3CD6 - chains 1 and 0 of the 32 polymer chains in the assembly; structure by X-ray diffraction, 2.75 A resolution.

[Chain 1]
Name: 50S ribosomal protein L37e
Source organism: Haloarcula marismortui
Reference sequence: P32410 (RL37_HALMA); residues 0-56 here correspond to UniProt positions 1-57 (UniProt number = residue number + 1)
Amino-acid sequence (57 residues; numbered 0 to 56; the number before each row is that of its first residue; numbering starts at 0):
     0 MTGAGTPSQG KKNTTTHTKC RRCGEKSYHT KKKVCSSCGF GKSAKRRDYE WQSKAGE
Disordered / not traced: 0
Bound ions: Sr2+ site 1: Lys-10, Asn-12 (shared with U862(0) of chain 0); Cd2+: Cys-19, Cys-22, Cys-34, Cys-37; Sr2+ site 2 near Asp-47 (its only coordinating residue here)

[Chain 0]
Molecule: 23S ribosomal RNA
Source organism: Haloarcula marismortui
Notes: engineered mutation(s): G2099A, G2616A
Sequence (2923 nucleotides; each row starts with the number of its first residue):
     1 GUUGGCUACU AUGCCAGCUG GUGGAUUGCU CGGCUCAGGC GCUGAUGAAG GACGUGCCAA
    61 GCUGCGAUAA GCUGUGGGGA GCCGCACGGA GGCGAAGAAC CACAGAUUUC CGAAUGAGAA
   121 UCUCUCUAAC AAUUGCUUCG CGCAAUGAGG AACCCCGAGA ACUGAAACAU CUCAGUAUCG
   181 GGAGGAACAG AAAACGCAAC GUGAUGUCGU UAGUAACCGC GAGUGAACGC GAUACAGCCC
   241 AAACCGAAGC CCUCACGGGC AAUGUGGUGU CAGGGCUACC UCUCAUCAGC CGACCGUCUU
   301 CACGAAGUCU CUUGGAAUAG AGCGUGAUAC AGGGUGACAA CCCCGUACUG AAGACCAGUA
   361 CGCUGUGCGG UAGUGCCAGA GUAGCGGGGG UUGGAUAUCC CUCGCGAAUA ACGCAGGCAU
   421 CGACUGCGAA GGCUAAACAC AACCUGAGAC CGAUAGUGAA CAAGUAGUGU GAACGAACGC
   481 UGCAAAGUAC CCUCAGAAGG GAGGCGAAAU AGAGCAUGAA AUCAGUUGGC GAUCGAGCGA
   541 CAGGGCAUAC AAGGUCCCUU GACGAAUGAC CGAGACGCGA GUCUCCAGUA AGACUCACGG
   601 GAAGCCGAUG UUCUGUCGUA CGUUUUGAAA AACGAGCCAG GGAGUGUGUC UGUAUGGCAA
   661 GUCUAACCGG AGUAUCCGGG GAGGCACAGG GAAACCGACA UGGCCGCAGG GCUUUGCCCG
   721 AGGGCCGCCG UCUUCAAGGG CGGGGAGCCA UGUGGACACG ACCCGAAUCC GGACGAUCUA
   781 CGCAUGGACA AGAUGAAGCG UGCCGAAAGG CACGUGGAAG UCUGUUAGAG UUGGUGUCCU
   841 ACAAUACCCU CUCGUGAUCU AUGUGUAGGG GUGAAAGGCC CAUCGAGUCC GGCAACAGCU
   901 GGUUCCAAUC GAAACAUGUC GAAGCAUGAC CUCCGCCGAG GUAGUCUGUG AGGUAGAGCG
   961 ACCGAUUGGU GUGUCCGCCU CCGAGAGGAG UCGGCACACC UGUCAAACUC CAAACUUACA
  1021 GACGCUGUUU GACGCGGGGA UUCCGGUGCG CGGGGUAAGC CUGUGUACCA GGAGGGGAAC
  1081 AACCCAGAGA UAGGUUAAGG UCCCCAAGUG UGGAUUAAGU GUAAUCCUCU GAAGGUGGUC
  1141 UCGAGCCCUA GACAGCCGGG AGGUGAGCUU AGAAGCAGCU ACCCUCUAAG AAAAGCGUAA
  1201 CAGCUUACCG GCCGAGGUUU GAGGCGCCCA AAAUGAUCGG GACUCAAAUC CACCACCGAG
  1261 ACCUGUCCGU ACCACUCAUA CUGGUAAUCG AGUAGAUUGG CGCUCUAAUU GGAUGGAAGC
  1321 AGGGGCGAGA GCUCCUGUGG ACCGAUUAGU GACGAAAAUC CUGGCCAUAG UAGCAGCGAU
  1381 AGUCGGGUGA GAACCCCGAC GGCCUAAUGG AUAAGGGUUC CUCAGCACUG CUGAUCAGCU
  1441 GAGGGUUAGC CGGUCCUAAG UCUCACCGCA ACUCGACUGA GACGAAAUGG GAAACAGGUU
  1501 AAUAUUCCUG UGCCAUCAUG CAGUGAAAGU UGACGCCCUG GGGUCGAUCA CGCCGGGCAU
  1561 UCGCCCGGUC GAACCGUCCA ACUCCGUGGA AGCCGUAAUG GCAGGAAGCG GACGAACGGC
  1621 GGCAUAGGGA AACGUGAUUC AACCUGGGGC CCAUGAAAAG ACGAGCAUGA UGUCCGUACC
  1681 GAGAACCGAC ACAGGUGUCC AUGGCGGCGA AAGCCAAGGC CUGUCGGGAG CAACCAACGU
  1741 UAGGGAAUUC GGCAAGUUAG UCCCGUACCU UCGGAAGAAG GGAUGCCUGC UCCGGAACGG
  1801 AGCAGGUCGC AGUGACUCGG AAGCUCGGAC UGUCUAGUAA CAACAUAGGU GACCGCAAAU
  1861 CCGCAAGGAC UCGUACGGUC ACUGAAUCCU GCCCAGUGCA GGUAUCUGAA CACCUCGUAC
  1921 AAGAGGACGA AGGACCUGUC AACGGCGGGG GUAACUAUGA CCCUCUUAAG GUAGCGUAGU
  1981 ACCUUGCCGC AUCAGUAGCG GCUUGCAUGA AUGGAUUAAC CAGAGCUUCA CUGUCCCAAC
  2041 GUUGGGCCCG GUGAACUGUA CAUUCCAGUG CGGAGUCUGG AGACACCCAG GGGGAAGCAA
  2101 AGACCCUAUG GAGCUUUACU GCAGGCUGUC GCUGAGACGU GGUCGCCGAU GUGCAGCAUA
  2161 GGUAGGAGUC GUUACAGAGG UACCCGCGCU AGCGGGCCAC CCAGACAACA GUGAAAUACU
  2221 ACCCGUCGGU GACUGCGACU CUCACUCCGG GAGGAGGACA CCGAUAGCCG GGCAGUUUGA
  2281 CUGGGGCGGU ACGCGCUCGA AAAGAUAUCG AGCGCGCCCU AUGGUCAUCU CAGCCGGGAC
  2341 AGAGACCCGG CGAAGAGUGC AAGAGCAAAA GAUGACUUGA CAGUGUUCUU CCCAACGAGG
  2401 AACGCUGACG CGAAAGCGUG GUCUAGCGAA CCAAUUAGCC UGCUUGAUGC GGGCAAUUGA
  2461 UGACAGAAAA GCUACCCUAG GGAUAACAGA GUCGUCACUC GCAAGAGCAC AUAUCGACCG
  2521 AGUGGCUUGC UACCUCGAUG UCGGUUCCCU CCAUCCUGCC CGUGCAGAAG CGGGCAAGGG
  2581 UGAGGUUGUU CGCCUAUUAA AGGAGGUCGU GAGCUAGGUU UAGACCGUCG UGAGACAGGU
  2641 CGGCUGCUAU CUACUGGGUG UGUAAUGGUG UCUGACAAGA ACGACCGUAU AGUACGAGAG
  2701 GAACUACGGU UGGUGGCCAC UGGUGUACCG GUUGUUCGAG AGAGCACGUG CCGGGUAGCC
  2761 ACGCCACACG GGGUAAGAGC UGAACGCAUC UAAGCUCGAA ACCCACUUGG AAAAGAGACA
  2821 CCGCCGAGGU CCCGCGUACA AGACGCGGUC GAUAGACUCG GGGUGUGCGC GUCGAGGUAA
  2881 CGAGACGUUA AGCCCACGAG CACUAACAGA CCAAAGCCAU CAU
Disordered / not traced: 1-9, 126-127, 715, 971-998, 1560, 1952-1963, 2137-2236, 2339-2343, 2665-2666, 2915-2923
Modified / non-standard residues: 1MA (6-hydro-1-methyladenosine-5'-monophosphate) at position 628, OMU (o2'-methyluridine 5'-monophosphate) at position 2587, OMG (o2'-methylguanosine-5'-monophosphate) at position 2588, UR3 (3-methyluridine-5'-monophoshate) at position 2619, PSU (pseudouridine-5'-monophosphate) at position 2621
Bound ions: Na+ site 1 near U12 (its only coordinating residue here); Mg2+ site 1 near G28 (its only coordinating residue here); Na+ site 2: C40, G41, C443; Na+ site 3: G56, A59, G61; Sr2+ site 1 near A86 (its only coordinating residue here); Na+ site 4 near U107 (its only coordinating residue here); Mg2+ site 2 near U115 (its only coordinating residue here); Na+ site 5: C130, U146; Na+ site 6: C141, G142; Sr2+ site 2: G147 (shared with 1 residue of chain M); Mg2+ site 3: C162, U2276; K+ site 1: C162, U163, U172; 57 more Na+ sites not listed; 66 more Mg2+ sites not listed; 43 more Sr2+ sites not listed; 1 more K+ sites not listed

[How chain 1 and chain 0 interact]
Pairs across the interface - 122 pairs, chain 1 then chain 0:
  Thr-1(1) / A1836(0)  hydrogen bond to the sugar
  Thr-1(1) / G1837(0)  hydrogen bond to the phosphate
  Gly-2(1) / U845(0)  sugar contact
  Gly-2(1) / A1836(0)  sugar contact
  Gly-2(1) / G1837(0)  base contact
  Ala-3(1) / A882(0)  sugar contact
  Ala-3(1) / A1836(0)  hydrogen bond to the sugar
  Ala-3(1) / G1837(0)  hydrogen bond to the base
  Gly-4(1) / U845(0)  phosphate contact
  Gly-4(1) / A882(0)  base contact
  Gly-4(1) / G1837(0)  base contact
  Thr-5(1) / A843(0)  sugar contact
  Thr-5(1) / U845(0)  hydrogen bond to the phosphate
  Thr-5(1) / A882(0)  base contact
  Thr-5(1) / G1688(0)  sugar contact
  Thr-5(1) / G1694(0)  hydrogen bond to the base
  Pro-6(1) / A846(0)  phosphate contact
  Pro-6(1) / G1694(0)  sugar contact
  Pro-6(1) / G1695(0)  hydrogen bond to the sugar
  Ser-7(1) / C778(0)  sugar contact
  Ser-7(1) / A1836(0)  base contact
  Gln-8(1) / C1687(0)  hydrogen bond to the sugar
  Gln-8(1) / G1688(0)  sugar contact
  Gly-9(1) / C1687(0)  hydrogen bond to the base
  Gly-9(1) / G1694(0)  base contact
  Gly-9(1) / G1695(0)  hydrogen bond to the base
  Gly-9(1) / U1696(0)  sugar contact
  Lys-10(1) / C778(0)  phosphate contact
  Lys-10(1) / U779(0)  salt bridge to the phosphate
  Lys-10(1) / G1695(0)  sugar contact
  Lys-11(1) / U777(0)  sugar contact
  Lys-11(1) / C778(0)  sugar contact
  Lys-11(1) / C881(0)  hydrogen bond to the base
  Lys-11(1) / C1687(0)  sugar contact
  Asn-12(1) / U777(0)  hydrogen bond to the base
  Asn-12(1) / U862(0)  phosphate contact
  Asn-12(1) / A1414(0)  hydrogen bond to the sugar
  Asn-12(1) / G1415(0)  sugar contact
  Thr-13(1) / U777(0)  hydrogen bond to the base
  Thr-14(1) / G1415(0)  hydrogen bond to the phosphate
  Thr-15(1) / U470(0)  sugar contact
  Thr-15(1) / U777(0)  base contact
  His-16(1) / U470(0)  sugar contact
  His-16(1) / G471(0)  hydrogen bond to the sugar
  His-16(1) / G775(0)  salt bridge to the phosphate
  Thr-17(1) / A120(0)  base contact
  Lys-18(1) / A52(0)  hydrogen bond to the phosphate
  Lys-18(1) / C53(0)  salt bridge to the phosphate
  Lys-18(1) / A120(0)  hydrogen bond to the sugar
  Lys-18(1) / U121(0)  base contact
  Cys-19(1) / U121(0)  base contact
  Arg-20(1) / C111(0)  hydrogen bond to the sugar
  Arg-20(1) / G112(0)  salt bridge to the phosphate
  Arg-20(1) / A119(0)  base contact
  Arg-20(1) / A120(0)  salt bridge to the phosphate
  Arg-20(1) / U121(0)  sugar contact
  Arg-21(1) / G50(0)  hydrogen bond to the base
  Arg-21(1) / G51(0)  sugar contact
  Arg-21(1) / G112(0)  sugar contact
  Arg-21(1) / A113(0)  salt bridge to the phosphate
  Cys-22(1) / G51(0)  sugar contact
  Gly-23(1) / G51(0)  hydrogen bond to the sugar
  Gly-23(1) / U121(0)  base contact
  Lys-25(1) / U470(0)  phosphate contact
  Lys-25(1) / G471(0)  salt bridge to the phosphate
  Ser-26(1) / G471(0)  hydrogen bond to the phosphate
  Ser-26(1) / A472(0)  hydrogen bond to the phosphate
  Tyr-27(1) / A120(0)  hydrogen bond to the phosphate
  His-28(1) / G775(0)  salt bridge to the phosphate
  His-28(1) / A776(0)  salt bridge to the phosphate
  Thr-29(1) / A120(0)  hydrogen bond to the base
  Lys-30(1) / G863(0)  salt bridge to the phosphate
  Lys-30(1) / U864(0)  salt bridge to the phosphate
  Lys-31(1) / A776(0)  salt bridge to the phosphate
  Lys-32(1) / A120(0)  salt bridge to the phosphate
  Ser-35(1) / G471(0)  hydrogen bond to the sugar
  Ser-35(1) / A472(0)  sugar contact
  Ser-35(1) / C774(0)  phosphate contact
  Ser-35(1) / G775(0)  phosphate contact
  Ser-36(1) / A472(0)  phosphate contact
  Phe-39(1) / G112(0)  phosphate contact
  Phe-39(1) / A113(0)  phosphate contact
  Lys-41(1) / U1473(0)  hydrogen bond to the base
  Lys-41(1) / C1474(0)  phosphate contact
  Ser-42(1) / U1473(0)  sugar contact
  Ala-43(1) / A113(0)  phosphate contact
  Ala-43(1) / A114(0)  phosphate contact
  Ala-43(1) / A148(0)  sugar contact
  Lys-44(1) / A148(0)  salt bridge to the phosphate
  Lys-44(1) / G149(0)  phosphate contact
  Lys-44(1) / G182(0)  salt bridge to the phosphate
  Lys-44(1) / U1473(0)  base contact
  Arg-45(1) / G50(0)  sugar contact
  Arg-45(1) / A148(0)  phosphate contact
  Arg-45(1) / G149(0)  hydrogen bond to the phosphate
  Arg-46(1) / A472(0)  hydrogen bond to the sugar
  Arg-46(1) / A473(0)  salt bridge to the phosphate
  Arg-46(1) / A773(0)  hydrogen bond to the sugar
  Arg-46(1) / C774(0)  salt bridge to the phosphate
  Tyr-48(1) / C179(0)  phosphate contact
  Tyr-48(1) / G772(0)  sugar contact
  Tyr-48(1) / A773(0)  hydrogen bond to the phosphate
  Glu-49(1) / U178(0)  phosphate contact
  Glu-49(1) / C179(0)  hydrogen bond to the phosphate
  Trp-50(1) / U178(0)  phosphate contact
  Trp-50(1) / A472(0)  sugar contact
  Trp-50(1) / G771(0)  base contact
  Trp-50(1) / G772(0)  hydrogen bond to the sugar
  Trp-50(1) / A773(0)  sugar contact
  Trp-50(1) / C890(0)  hydrogen bond to the sugar
  Trp-50(1) / G891(0)  sugar contact
  Gln-51(1) / A473(0)  hydrogen bond to the phosphate
  Ser-52(1) / G891(0)  sugar contact
  Lys-53(1) / G891(0)  salt bridge to the phosphate
  Lys-53(1) / G892(0)  salt bridge to the phosphate
  Lys-53(1) / C893(0)  hydrogen bond to the phosphate
  Lys-53(1) / A894(0)  salt bridge to the phosphate
  Ala-54(1) / A177(0)  phosphate contact
  Ala-54(1) / U178(0)  phosphate contact
  Ala-54(1) / G891(0)  phosphate contact
  Ala-54(1) / G892(0)  hydrogen bond to the phosphate
  Glu-56(1) / A152(0)  phosphate contact
Interface residues without a listed pair, chain 1 (49 interface residues in all): Gly-40
Interface residues without a listed pair, chain 0 (64 interface residues in all): A49, G181, G830, U831, A844, A861, U883, A1413, U1463

[Summary]
Chain 1 and chain 0 form an interface of 49 and 64 residues respectively, with 37 hydrogen bonds and 20 salt
bridges. Polar pairs include Ala-3(1)/G1837(0), Thr-5(1)/G1694(0) and Gly-9(1)/C1687(0). The Sr2+ site is
built by U862(0), Lys-10(1) and Asn-12(1).
Here chain 1 is 50S ribosomal protein L37e and chain 0 is 23S ribosomal RNA, both from Haloarcula marismortui.
Entry 3CD6 (Co-cystal of large Ribosomal Subunit mutant G2616A with CC-Puromycin) was determined by X-ray
diffraction, deposited together with 3CC2, 3CC4, 3CC7, 3CCE, 3CCJ, 3CCL and 6 further entries.
